PDB entry 5ZO2 | X-ray diffraction, 3.29 A resolution | chains C and B of the 3 polymer chains in the assembly

# Chain C
Molecule: Cell adhesion molecule 4
From: Mus musculus
Notes: fragment: extracellular domains (Ig1-Ig3)
UniProtKB: Q8R464 (CADM4_MOUSE); residues 25-317 here = UniProt positions 25-317
Amino-acid sequence (299 residues; row label = number of the first residue in the row):
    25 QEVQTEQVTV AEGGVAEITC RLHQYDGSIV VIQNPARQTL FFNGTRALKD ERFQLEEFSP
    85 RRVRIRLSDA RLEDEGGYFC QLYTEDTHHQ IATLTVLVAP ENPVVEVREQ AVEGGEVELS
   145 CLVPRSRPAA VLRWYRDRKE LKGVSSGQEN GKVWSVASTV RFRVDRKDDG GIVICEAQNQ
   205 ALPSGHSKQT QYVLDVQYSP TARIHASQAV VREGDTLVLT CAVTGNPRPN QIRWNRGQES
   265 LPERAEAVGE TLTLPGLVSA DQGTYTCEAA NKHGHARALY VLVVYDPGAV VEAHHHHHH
Not modelled in the structure: 318-323
Disulfide bonds: Cys44-Cys104, Cys145-Cys199, Cys245-Cys291
Covalent attachments: glycan linked to Asn67
Differences from the reference sequence: engineered mutation Gln31 (Asn in Q8R464), Gln262 (Asn in Q8R464), Gln286 (Asn in Q8R464); expression tag (318-323)
Curated features (UniProtKB/Swiss-Prot):
  - glycosylation: Asn67 (N-linked (GlcNAc...) asparagine)
What the authors report for this chain:
  - mutagenesis - R45A: unchanged binding to neurites
  - mutagenesis - N31Q/N262Q/N286Q, Q62A: decreased binding to Cell adhesion molecule 3 (chain B)
  - mutagenesis - N31Q/N262Q/N286Q: unchanged stability
  - mutagenesis - R45A: unchanged binding to Cell adhesion molecule 3 (chain B)
  - conformationally variable residues (loop rearrangement): Tyr107, Thr111
  - mutagenesis - N67Q: decreased stability

# Chain B
Molecule: Cell adhesion molecule 3
From: Mus musculus
Notes: fragment: Ig domain
UniProtKB: Q99N28 (CADM3_MOUSE); numbering as in UniProt (aligned over 23-133)
Amino-acid sequence (147 residues; numbered -13 to 133; the number before each row is that of its first residue; numbers below 1 keep their minus sign (Gly-13 is residue -13)):
   -13 GSGMKETAAA KFERQHMDSP DLGTDDDDKA MADIGSNLSQ DDSQPWTSDE TVVAGGTVVL
    47 KCQVKDHEDS SLQWSNPAQQ TLYFGEKRAL RDNRIQLVSS TPHELSISIS NVALADEGEY
   107 TCSIFTMPVR TAKSLVTVLG IPQKPII
Not modelled in the structure: -13 to 27, 128-133
Disulfide bonds: Cys48-Cys108
Differences from the reference sequence: expression tag (-13 to 22)
What the authors report for this chain:
  - mutagenesis - E36A: unchanged binding to Schwann cells
  - mutagenesis - E36A: unchanged binding to Cell adhesion molecule 4 (chain C)
  - mutagenesis - Q59A, V115A: decreased binding to Cell adhesion molecule 4 (chain C)

# How chain C and chain B interact
Pairs across the interface (30; chain C residue first):
  Asp50(C) - Arg77(B)  salt bridge
  Ser52(C) - Arg77(B)
  Ile53(C) - Arg74(B)
  Gln57(C) - Gln65(B)
  Gln57(C) - Thr67(B)
  Arg61(C) - Ala64(B)
  Arg61(C) - Gln65(B)
  Gln62(C) - Val115(B)
  Thr63(C) - Gln59(B)
  Thr63(C) - Thr67(B)
  Thr63(C) - Phe111(B)
  Phe66(C) - Phe70(B)  hydrophobic
  Phe66(C) - Lys73(B)
  Phe66(C) - Arg74(B)
  Phe66(C) - Ala75(B)  hydrophobic
  Thr69(C) - Phe70(B)
  Thr69(C) - Lys73(B)
  Ala71(C) - Phe70(B)  hydrophobic
  Ala71(C) - Phe111(B)
  Leu72(C) - Met113(B)  hydrophobic
  Lys73(C) - Met113(B)
  Tyr107(C) - Gln66(B)
  Tyr107(C) - Thr67(B)  hydrogen bond (side chain-backbone)
  Tyr107(C) - Ala75(B)
  Tyr107(C) - Leu76(B)  hydrophobic
  Tyr107(C) - Arg77(B)
  Glu109(C) - Arg77(B)  salt bridge
  Thr111(C) - Gln66(B)
  Thr111(C) - Leu76(B)
  His113(C) - Gln66(B)  hydrogen bond
Interface residues without a listed pair, chain C (20 interface residues in all): Val55, Asp74, Gln105, Thr108
The authors on this interface:
  - residue pairs: Asp50(C)-Arg77(B) (salt bridge), Phe66(C)-Phe70(B) (pi stacking), Tyr107(C)-Thr67(B), Tyr107(C)-Ala75(B) (hydrophobic contact), Tyr107(C)-Leu76(B) (hydrophobic contact), Glu109(C)-Arg77(B) (salt bridge), His113(C)-Gln66(B) (hydrogen bond)
  - hot spots on chain C (mutagenesis) - A71F (Kd 350 uM), Y107A (Kd 350 uM): abolished binding to Cell adhesion molecule 3 (chain B)
  - hot spots on chain B (mutagenesis) - F70A (Kd 98.3 uM), F111A (Kd 169 uM): abolished binding to Cell adhesion molecule 4 (chain C)
  - hot spots on chain B (mutagenesis) - Q65A, M113A: decreased binding to Cell adhesion molecule 4 (chain C)

# In short
The interface between chain C and chain B involves 20 residues on one side and 14 on the other, with 2
hydrogen bonds and 2 salt bridges. Polar contacts include Asp50(C)-Arg77(B), Glu109(C)-Arg77(B) and
Tyr107(C)-Thr67(B). The paper describes salt bridges between Asp50(C) and Arg77(B) and Glu109(C) and Arg77(B);
pi stacking between Phe66(C) and Phe70(B); a contact between Tyr107(C) and Thr67(B). The paper reports that
Q59A, V115A and Q65A of chain B, among others, reduce binding to Cell adhesion molecule 4 (chain C);
conformational variability at Tyr107(C) and Thr111(C); 13 substitutions were tested in all.
Here chain C is Cell adhesion molecule 4 and chain B is Cell adhesion molecule 3, both from Mus musculus.
Entry 5ZO2 (Crystal structure of mouse nectin-like molecule 4 (mNecl-4) full ectodomain in complex with mouse
nectin-like molecule ...) was determined by X-ray diffraction, deposited together with 5ZO1.
